7ZMG - chains A and Y of the 43 polymer chains in the assembly; structure by electron microscopy, 2.44 A resolution.

# Chain A
Name: NADH-ubiquinone oxidoreductase-like protein
Organism: Chaetomium thermophilum var. thermophilum DSM 1495
Reference sequence: G0RYA1 (G0RYA1_CHATD); aligned to UniProt positions 1-749 over residues 1-749 (the alignment contains insertions or deletions, so no single offset holds)
Chain sequence (749 residues; numbered 1 to 749; the number before each row is that of its first residue):
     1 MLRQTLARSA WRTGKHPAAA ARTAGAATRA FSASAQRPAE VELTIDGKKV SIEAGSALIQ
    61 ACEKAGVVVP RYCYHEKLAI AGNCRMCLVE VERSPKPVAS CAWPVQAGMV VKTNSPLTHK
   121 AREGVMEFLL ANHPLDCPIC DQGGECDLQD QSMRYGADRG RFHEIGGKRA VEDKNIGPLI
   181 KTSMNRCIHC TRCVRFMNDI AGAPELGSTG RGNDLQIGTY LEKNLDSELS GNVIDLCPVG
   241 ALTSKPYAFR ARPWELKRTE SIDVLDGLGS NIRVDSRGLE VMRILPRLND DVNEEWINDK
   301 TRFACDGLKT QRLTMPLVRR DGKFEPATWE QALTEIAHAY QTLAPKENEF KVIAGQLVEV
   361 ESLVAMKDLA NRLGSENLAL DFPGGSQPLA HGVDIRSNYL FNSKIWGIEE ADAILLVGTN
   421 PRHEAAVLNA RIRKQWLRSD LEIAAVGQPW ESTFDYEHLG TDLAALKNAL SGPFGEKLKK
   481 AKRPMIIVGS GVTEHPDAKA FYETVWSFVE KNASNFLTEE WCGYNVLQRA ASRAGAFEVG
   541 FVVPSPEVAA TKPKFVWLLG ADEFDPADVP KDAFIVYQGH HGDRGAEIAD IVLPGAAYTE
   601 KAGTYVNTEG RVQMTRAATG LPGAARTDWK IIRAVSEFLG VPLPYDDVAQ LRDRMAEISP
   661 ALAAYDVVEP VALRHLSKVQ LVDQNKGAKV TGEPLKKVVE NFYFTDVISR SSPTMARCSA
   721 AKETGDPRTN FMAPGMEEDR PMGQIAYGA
Not modelled in the structure: 1-38
Differences from the reference sequence: conflict Tyr72 (Val73 in G0RYA1), Cys73 (Ser74 in G0RYA1), Tyr74 (Met75 in G0RYA1), His75 (Arg76 in G0RYA1), Glu76 (Arg77 in G0RYA1)
Metal / ion sites: 2Fe-2S cluster Fe: Cys73, Cys84, Cys87, Cys101; 4Fe-4S cluster Fe site 1: His133, Cys137, Cys140, Cys146; 4Fe-4S cluster Fe site 2: Cys187, Cys190, Cys193, Cys237
Ligand contacts:
  - 2Fe-2S cluster (FES): Arg71, Tyr72, Cys73, Tyr74, Gly82, Asn83, Cys84, Arg85, Cys87, Ala99, Cys101
  - 4Fe-4S cluster (SF4), molecule 1: His133, Pro134, Asp136, Cys137, Cys140, Gln142, Gly143, Cys146, Leu148, Gln149, Val239, Gly240
  - 4Fe-4S cluster (SF4), molecule 2: Met184, Cys187, Ile188, His189, Cys190, Thr191, Arg192, Cys193, Ile217, Cys237, Pro238, Val239, Ala241, Leu242

# Chain Y
Name: NADH dehydrogenase [ubiquinone] iron-sulfur protein 4, mitochondrial
Organism: Chaetomium thermophilum var. thermophilum DSM 1495
Reference sequence: G0S3Y7 (G0S3Y7_CHATD); numbering as in UniProt (aligned over 1-210)
Chain sequence (210 residues; numbered 1 to 210; the number before each row is that of its first residue):
     1 MSSLRPAATS AARLLRNSTA SSRATAVAVM PCRAAHNIHV PVQKERTKED SPLATLPRNA
    61 PDYNVPIDIA TSTFTPVPKN VQDGSEENVV PAGLISGAPM ELQARTVRIY KPAKPATQSG
   121 EKNTQLWRMD WDVLGKGHRW ENPLMGWQSS ADFMQGTHLT FKTKEDAIAF AEKQGYEYFV
   181 QEPNERHFRP KAYANNFLYS PGKLKHIRTK
Not modelled in the structure: 1-56

# Interface between chain A and chain Y
Residue-residue contacts (106; chain A residue first):
  Ile52(A) - Phe188(Y)  hydrophobic
  Gly55(A) - Lys191(Y)
  Gly55(A) - Ala192(Y)
  Ser56(A) - Phe188(Y)
  Ser56(A) - Pro190(Y)
  Ser56(A) - Lys191(Y)
  Ala57(A) - Lys191(Y)  hydrogen bond (backbone-backbone)
  Gln60(A) - Phe188(Y)
  Gln60(A) - Arg189(Y)  hydrogen bond (side chain-backbone)
  Gln60(A) - Pro190(Y)
  Gln60(A) - Lys191(Y)  hydrogen bond (side chain-backbone)
  Arg71(A) - Ser119(Y)
  Tyr74(A) - Lys191(Y)
  His75(A) - Lys191(Y)
  Glu76(A) - Arg186(Y)
  Glu76(A) - Lys191(Y)  hydrogen bond (backbone-side chain)
  Lys77(A) - Arg186(Y)
  Leu78(A) - Lys191(Y)  hydrogen bond (backbone-side chain)
  Ala79(A) - Asn196(Y)
  Ala79(A) - Arg208(Y)
  Ile80(A) - Lys191(Y)
  Ile80(A) - Ala192(Y)
  Ile80(A) - Tyr193(Y)
  Ile80(A) - Asn196(Y)  hydrogen bond (backbone-side chain)
  Ala81(A) - Tyr193(Y)
  Gln142(A) - Thr117(Y)  hydrogen bond (side chain-backbone)
  Glu145(A) - Thr117(Y)
  Glu145(A) - Gln118(Y)
  Cys146(A) - Gln118(Y)  hydrogen bond (backbone-side chain)
  Asp147(A) - Gln118(Y)  hydrogen bond
  Asp147(A) - Ser119(Y)  hydrogen bond (side chain-backbone)
  Asp150(A) - Gln118(Y)  hydrogen bond
  Thr191(A) - Lys210(Y)
  Arg192(A) - Ser119(Y)  hydrogen bond
  Val194(A) - Thr209(Y)
  Asn198(A) - His206(Y)  hydrogen bond
  Asn198(A) - Ile207(Y)  hydrogen bond (side chain-backbone)
  Asn198(A) - Arg208(Y)
  Asn198(A) - Thr209(Y)
  Asp199(A) - His206(Y)  salt bridge
  Asp199(A) - Arg208(Y)  salt bridge
  Asp235(A) - Ala116(Y)
  Asp235(A) - Thr117(Y)
  Lys257(A) - Val133(Y)
  Arg258(A) - Arg128(Y)
  Glu260(A) - Tyr110(Y)
  Glu260(A) - Lys111(Y)
  Glu260(A) - Pro112(Y)
  Glu260(A) - Ala113(Y)  hydrogen bond (side chain-backbone)
  Glu260(A) - Gln181(Y)  hydrogen bond
  Asn271(A) - Asn184(Y)  hydrogen bond
  Arg273(A) - Pro115(Y)
  Arg277(A) - Gln148(Y)
  Gly278(A) - Arg139(Y)
  Gly278(A) - Gln148(Y)
  Leu279(A) - Arg139(Y)
  Leu279(A) - Glu141(Y)
  Leu279(A) - Gln148(Y)  hydrogen bond (backbone-side chain)
  Pro286(A) - Ala116(Y)
  Arg287(A) - Asn184(Y)
  Leu288(A) - Asn184(Y)  hydrogen bond (backbone-side chain)
  Leu288(A) - Arg186(Y)
  Asn289(A) - Asn184(Y)
  Asp290(A) - Arg186(Y)
  Asp290(A) - His187(Y)  salt bridge
  Asp291(A) - His187(Y)  salt bridge
  Glu295(A) - Lys114(Y)  salt bridge
  Glu295(A) - Arg186(Y)  salt bridge
  Trp406(A) - His187(Y)
  Arg433(A) - His206(Y)
  Trp436(A) - Lys205(Y)  hydrogen bond (backbone-side chain)
  Leu437(A) - Lys205(Y)
  Leu437(A) - His206(Y)
  Arg438(A) - Arg189(Y)
  Ser439(A) - Lys205(Y)  hydrogen bond (backbone-side chain)
  Met614(A) - Phe179(Y)  hydrophobic
  Thr615(A) - Arg108(Y)
  Arg616(A) - Arg108(Y)
  Arg616(A) - Asp130(Y)  hydrogen bond (side chain-backbone)
  Arg616(A) - Trp131(Y)  hydrogen bond (side chain-backbone)
  Arg616(A) - Asp132(Y)  salt bridge
  Ala617(A) - Val133(Y)
  Ala618(A) - Val133(Y)
  Thr619(A) - Val133(Y)
  Gly620(A) - Val133(Y)
  Gly620(A) - Leu134(Y)
  Gly620(A) - Gly135(Y)
  Leu621(A) - Gly135(Y)  hydrogen bond (backbone-backbone)
  Leu621(A) - Lys136(Y)
  Gly623(A) - Lys136(Y)  hydrogen bond (backbone-side chain)
  Ala625(A) - Lys136(Y)  hydrogen bond (backbone-side chain)
  Arg626(A) - Lys136(Y)
  Asp646(A) - Pro61(Y)
  Asp646(A) - Tyr63(Y)
  Asp647(A) - Asn59(Y)
  Asp647(A) - Lys79(Y)  salt bridge
  Ala649(A) - Asn59(Y)
  Ala649(A) - Lys79(Y)
  Gln650(A) - Pro57(Y)
  Gln650(A) - Arg58(Y)  hydrogen bond (side chain-backbone)
  Gln650(A) - Asn59(Y)
  Gln650(A) - Ala60(Y)
  Gln650(A) - Pro61(Y)
  Asp653(A) - Arg58(Y)  salt bridge
  Asp653(A) - Asn59(Y)  hydrogen bond
  Tyr665(A) - Phe179(Y)  hydrophobic
Other interface residues (no listed pair), chain A (71 interface residues in all): Glu53, Ala102, Gly144, Arg195, Arg283, Leu285, Asp455, Ala624
Other interface residues (no listed pair), chain Y (53 interface residues in all): Val77, Gly120, His138, Trp140, Glu185, Lys203

# In short
71 residues of chain A and 53 residues of chain Y are in contact, with 28 hydrogen bonds and 9 salt bridges.
Polar contacts include Asp199(A)-His206(Y), Asp199(A)-Arg208(Y) and Asp290(A)-His187(Y). Chain A binds 2Fe-2S
cluster and 4Fe-4S cluster.
Here chain A is NADH-ubiquinone oxidoreductase-like protein and chain Y is NADH dehydrogenase [ubiquinone]
iron-sulfur protein 4, mitochondrial, both from Chaetomium thermophilum var. thermophilum DSM 1495. Entry 7ZMG
(CryoEM structure of mitochondrial complex I from Chaetomium thermophilum (state 1)) was determined by
electron microscopy, deposited together with 7ZM7, 7ZM8, 7ZMB, 7ZME and 7ZMH.
